7C9W - chains A and B of the 5 polymer chains in the assembly; structure by electron microscopy, 3.60 A resolution.

# Chain A
Protein: VP1
Organism: Echovirus E30
Chain sequence (292 residues; row label = number of the first residue in the row):
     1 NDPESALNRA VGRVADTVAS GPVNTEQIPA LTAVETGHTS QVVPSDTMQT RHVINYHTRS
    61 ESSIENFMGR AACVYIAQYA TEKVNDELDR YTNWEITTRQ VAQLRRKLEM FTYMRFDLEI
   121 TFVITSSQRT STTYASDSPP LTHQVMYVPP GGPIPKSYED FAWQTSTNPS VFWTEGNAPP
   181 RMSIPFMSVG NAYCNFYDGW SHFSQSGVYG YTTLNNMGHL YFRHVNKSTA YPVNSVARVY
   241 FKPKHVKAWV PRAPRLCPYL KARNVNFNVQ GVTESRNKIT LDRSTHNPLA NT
Unresolved in the structure: 1-8, 285-292
Residues lining bound ligands: sphingosine (SPH): Ile-96, Thr-98, Arg-99, Leu-108, Phe-116, Leu-118, Ile-120, Val-145, Tyr-147, Pro-169, Ser-170, Val-171, Met-182, Ile-184, Tyr-193, Cys-194, Asn-195, Tyr-211, Asn-215, Met-217, Leu-220, Phe-241

# Chain B
Protein: VP2
Organism: Echovirus E30
Chain sequence (261 residues; row label = number of the first residue in the row):
     1 SPTVEECGYS DRVRSITLGN STITTQECAN VVVGYGVWPT YLSDHEATAV DQPTQPDVAT
    61 CRFYTLESVK WESSSAGWWW KFPEALSDMG LFGQNMQYHY LGRTGYTIHV QCNASKFHQG
   121 CLLVVCVPEA EMGAATTDHA FNHTKLSNIG QAMEFSAKKS TDQTGPQTAV HNAGMGVAVG
   181 NLTIFPHQWI NLRTNNSATI VMPYINSVPM DNMYRHYNFT LMVIPFAKLE HSPQASTYVP
   241 ITVTVAPMCA EYNGLRLAGH Q
Unresolved in the structure: 1-10

# How chain A and chain B interact
Contacting residue pairs - 93 pairs, chain A then chain B:
  Val-34(A) / Trp-189(B)
  Glu-35(A) / Ala-29(B)
  Glu-35(A) / Gln-188(B)
  Glu-35(A) / Trp-189(B)  hydrogen bond (backbone-backbone)
  Glu-35(A) / Asn-191(B)
  Glu-35(A) / Thr-194(B)  hydrogen bond
  Glu-35(A) / Asn-195(B)
  Thr-36(A) / Ala-29(B)
  Thr-36(A) / Val-32(B)
  Thr-36(A) / Gln-188(B)
  Gly-37(A) / His-187(B)
  Thr-112(A) / Glu-129(B)
  Tyr-113(A) / Glu-129(B)  hydrogen bond
  Tyr-113(A) / Ile-205(B)
  Tyr-113(A) / Asn-206(B)  hydrogen bond
  Tyr-113(A) / Ser-207(B)
  Asn-191(A) / Ser-207(B)  hydrogen bond (backbone-backbone)
  Asn-191(A) / Pro-209(B)
  Ala-192(A) / Ser-207(B)
  Cys-194(A) / Ser-207(B)  hydrogen bond
  Phe-196(A) / Glu-129(B)
  Phe-196(A) / Glu-131(B)
  Tyr-197(A) / Glu-131(B)
  Tyr-197(A) / Arg-215(B)
  Tyr-197(A) / His-216(B)
  Asp-198(A) / Lys-81(B)  salt bridge
  Asp-198(A) / Glu-129(B)
  Asp-198(A) / Ala-130(B)
  Asp-198(A) / Glu-131(B)
  Asp-198(A) / His-216(B)
  Asp-198(A) / Tyr-217(B)  hydrogen bond (backbone-backbone)
  Asp-198(A) / Thr-220(B)
  Gly-199(A) / Arg-215(B)
  Trp-200(A) / Phe-141(B)
  Trp-200(A) / Asn-142(B)
  Trp-200(A) / His-143(B)
  Trp-200(A) / Leu-146(B)  hydrophobic
  Trp-200(A) / Arg-215(B)  hydrogen bond (backbone-backbone)
  Trp-200(A) / Tyr-217(B)  hydrogen bond
  Ser-201(A) / Arg-215(B)
  His-202(A) / Arg-215(B)
  Phe-203(A) / Tyr-100(B)  hydrophobic
  Phe-203(A) / Asn-212(B)
  Phe-203(A) / Arg-215(B)
  Phe-203(A) / His-260(B)
  Ser-204(A) / His-260(B)
  Gln-205(A) / His-143(B)  hydrogen bond
  Gln-205(A) / Tyr-214(B)
  Gln-205(A) / Tyr-217(B)
  Tyr-209(A) / Glu-131(B)
  Tyr-209(A) / Met-132(B)  hydrogen bond (side chain-backbone)
  Tyr-209(A) / Phe-141(B)  hydrophobic
  Tyr-209(A) / Leu-146(B)  hydrophobic
  Gly-210(A) / Glu-131(B)
  Tyr-211(A) / Glu-131(B)
  Val-250(A) / Tyr-35(B)
  Val-250(A) / Pro-128(B)  hydrophobic
  Val-250(A) / Ile-205(B)  hydrophobic
  Pro-251(A) / Ile-184(B)
  Pro-251(A) / Phe-185(B)
  Arg-252(A) / Pro-128(B)  hydrogen bond (side chain-backbone)
  Arg-252(A) / Glu-129(B)  hydrogen bond (side chain-backbone)
  Arg-252(A) / Met-175(B)  hydrogen bond
  Arg-252(A) / Ile-184(B)
  Arg-252(A) / Phe-185(B)
  Ala-253(A) / Val-177(B)
  Ala-253(A) / Asn-181(B)
  Ala-253(A) / Ile-184(B)
  Ala-253(A) / Phe-185(B)
  Pro-254(A) / Val-177(B)
  Arg-255(A) / Met-175(B)
  Leu-256(A) / Gly-176(B)  hydrogen bond (backbone-backbone)
  Leu-256(A) / Ala-178(B)  hydrophobic
  Cys-257(A) / Gly-176(B)
  Val-265(A) / Glu-131(B)
  Val-265(A) / Gly-133(B)
  Val-265(A) / Met-175(B)
  Asn-266(A) / Gly-133(B)
  Asn-266(A) / Ala-134(B)  hydrogen bond (side chain-backbone)
  Asn-266(A) / Thr-137(B)
  Asn-266(A) / Asp-138(B)
  Phe-267(A) / Gly-133(B)
  Phe-267(A) / Gln-167(B)
  Phe-267(A) / Gly-174(B)
  Phe-267(A) / Met-175(B)
  Phe-267(A) / Gly-176(B)
  Val-269(A) / Lys-159(B)
  Val-269(A) / Gln-167(B)
  Val-269(A) / Ala-169(B)  hydrophobic
  Val-269(A) / Asn-172(B)
  Gln-270(A) / His-171(B)  hydrogen bond (backbone-side chain)
  Gln-270(A) / Asn-172(B)  hydrogen bond (backbone-side chain)
  Val-272(A) / His-171(B)
Other interface residues (no listed pair), chain A (39 interface residues in all): Gly-190, Leu-260, Lys-261
Other interface residues (no listed pair), chain B (52 interface residues in all): Asn-30, Glu-84, Val-208, Gln-261

# Overview
39 residues of chain A and 52 residues of chain B are in contact, with 18 hydrogen bonds and 1 salt bridge.
Among the polar pairs are Asp-198(A)/Lys-81(B), Glu-35(A)/Thr-194(B) and Tyr-113(A)/Glu-129(B). Chain A binds
sphingosine.
Here chain A is VP1 and chain B is VP2, both from Echovirus E30. Entry 7C9W (E30 F-particle in complex with
CD55) was determined by electron microscopy, deposited together with 7C9S, 7C9T, 7C9U, 7C9V, 7C9X, 7C9Y and
7C9Z.
